Entry 8P0W (electron microscopy, 2.90 A resolution); this record covers chains D and K of the 12 polymer chains in the assembly.

== Chain D ==
Molecule: COMM domain-containing protein 4
From: Homo sapiens
UniProtKB: Q9H0A8 (COMD4_HUMAN); residues 1-199 here = UniProt positions 1-199
Sequence (199 residues; numbered 1 to 199; the number before each row is that of its first residue):
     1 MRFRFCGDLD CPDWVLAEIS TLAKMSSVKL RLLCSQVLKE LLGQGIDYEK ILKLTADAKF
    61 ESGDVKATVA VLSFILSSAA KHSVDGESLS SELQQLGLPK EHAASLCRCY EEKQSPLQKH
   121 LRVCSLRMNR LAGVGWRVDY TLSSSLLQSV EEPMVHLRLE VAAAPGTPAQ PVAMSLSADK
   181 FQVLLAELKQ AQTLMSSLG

== Chain K ==
Molecule: Coiled-coil domain-containing protein 93
From: Homo sapiens
UniProtKB: Q567U6 (CCD93_HUMAN); residue numbers follow UniProt; this construct covers 1-631
Sequence (631 residues; numbered 1 to 631; the number before each row is that of its first residue):
     1 MGLPRGPEGQ GLPEVETRED EEQNVKLTEI LELLVAAGYF RARIKGLSPF DKVVGGMTWC
    61 ITTCNFDVDV DLLFQENSTI GQKIALSEKI VSVLPRMKCP HQLEPHQIQG MDFIHIFPVV
   121 QWLVKRAIET KEEMGDYIRS YSVSQFQKTY SLPEDDDFIK RKEKAIKTVV DLSEVYKPRR
   181 KYKRHQGAEE LLDEESRIHA TLLEYGRRYG FSRQSKMEKA EDKKTALPAG LSATEKADAH
   241 EEDELRAAEE QRIQSLMTKM TAMANEESRL TASSVGQIVG LCSAEIKQIV SEYAEKQSEL
   301 SAEESPEKLG TSQLHRRKVI SLNKQIAQKT KHLEELRASH TSLQARYNEA KKTLTELKTY
   361 SEKLDKEQAA LEKIESKADP SILQNLRALV AMNENLKSQE QEFKAHCREE MTRLQQEIEN
   421 LKAERAPRGD EKTLSSGEPP GTLTSAMTHD EDLDRRYNME KEKLYKIRLL QARRNREIAI
   481 LHRKIDEVPS RAELIQYQKR FIELYRQISA VHKETKQFFT LYNTLDDKKV YLEKEISLLN
   541 SIHENFSQAM ASPAARDQFL RQMEQIVEGI KQSRMKMEKK KQENKMRRDQ LNDQYLELLE
   601 KQRLYFKTVK EFKEEGRKNE MLLSKVKAKA S
Not modelled in the structure: 1-24, 209-247, 298-631
UniProt features mapped onto this chain:
  - modified residue (Phosphoserine): S298, S301, S305
What the authors report for this chain:
  - post-translational modification sites: T234

== How chain D and chain K interact ==
Contacting residue pairs - 33 pairs, chain D then chain K:
  M1(D) - L47(K)  hydrophobic
  D10(D) - R41(K)  salt bridge
  W14(D) - I138(K)  hydrophobic
  W14(D) - Y141(K)
  W14(D) - S142(K)
  L16(D) - R41(K)
  L16(D) - I44(K)  hydrophobic
  A17(D) - F40(K)  hydrophobic
  A17(D) - I138(K)  hydrophobic
  E18(D) - R139(K)  salt bridge
  E18(D) - S142(K)  hydrogen bond
  S20(D) - F40(K)
  T21(D) - R139(K)
  E40(D) - Y150(K)  hydrogen bond
  Y48(D) - Y150(K)
  Y48(D) - S151(K)  hydrogen bond (side chain-backbone)
  Y48(D) - L152(K)  hydrophobic
  Y48(D) - P153(K)
  S62(D) - E154(K)
  G63(D) - R139(K)
  D64(D) - R139(K)  salt bridge
  K66(D) - V143(K)
  K66(D) - F146(K)
  K66(D) - Q147(K)  hydrogen bond
  K66(D) - L152(K)
  K66(D) - D155(K)  salt bridge
  A67(D) - S142(K)
  A70(D) - S142(K)
  S73(D) - Y150(K)  hydrogen bond
  Q94(D) - K45(K)
  Q95(D) - I44(K)
  Q95(D) - K45(K)  hydrogen bond (backbone-backbone)
  G97(D) - R43(K)
Also at the interface, not in a pair above, chain D (26 interface residues in all): D13, V37, L41, I46, V69, L96
Also at the interface, not in a pair above, chain K (20 interface residues in all): Q145

== In short ==
26 residues of chain D face 20 of chain K across their interface; the contacts include 6 hydrogen bonds and 4
salt bridges. Polar pairs include D10(D)-R41(K), E18(D)-R139(K) and D64(D)-R139(K). From the paper: a
modification site at T234(K).
Chain D is COMM domain-containing protein 4 and chain K is Coiled-coil domain-containing protein 93, both from
Homo sapiens; the structure, Structure of the human Commander complex COMMD ring, was determined by electron
microscopy, deposited together with 8P0V and 8P0X.
